3L1O - chains H and L; structure by X-ray diffraction, 2.00 A resolution.

Chain H:
Name: Monoclonal antibody fab fragment MN423 H chain
From: Mus musculus
Notes: antibody fragment or engineered binder
Amino-acid sequence (227 residues; numbered 1 to 227; the number before each row is that of its first residue):
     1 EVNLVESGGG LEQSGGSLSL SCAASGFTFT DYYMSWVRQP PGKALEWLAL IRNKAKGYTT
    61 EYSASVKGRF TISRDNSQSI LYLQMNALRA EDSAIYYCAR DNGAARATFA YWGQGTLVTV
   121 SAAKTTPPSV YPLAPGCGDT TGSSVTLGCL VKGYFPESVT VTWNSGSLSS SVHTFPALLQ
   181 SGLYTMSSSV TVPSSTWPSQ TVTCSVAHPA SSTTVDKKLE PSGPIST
Disordered / not traced: 138-140
Disulfides: Cys22-Cys98, Cys149-Cys204

Chain L:
Name: Monoclonal antibody fab fragment MN423 L chain
From: Mus musculus
Notes: antibody fragment or engineered binder
Amino-acid sequence (214 residues; each row starts with the number of its first residue):
     1 DVQITQSPSY LAASPGETIT INCRASKSIR KFLAWYREKP GKTNKLLIYS GSTLQSGTPS
    61 RFSGSGSGTD FTLTISRLEP EDFAMYYCQQ HNDYPLTFGA GTKLELKRAD AAPTVSIFPP
   121 SSEQLTSGGA SVVCFLNNFY PKDINVKWKI DGSERQNGVL NSWTDQDSKD STYSMSSTLT
   181 LTKDEYERHN SYTCEATHKT STSPIVKSFN RNEC
Disulfides: Cys23-Cys88, Cys134-Cys194
Metal / ion sites: Zn2+: Asp151, His189 (together with imidazole); Na+: Glu195, Thr197

Interface between chain H and chain L:
Disulfides between the chains: Cys137(H)-Cys214(L)
Contacting residue pairs (71):
  Val37(H) - Phe98(L)  hydrophobic
  Gln39(H) - Glu38(L)
  Gln39(H) - Tyr87(L)  hydrogen bond
  Ala44(H) - Gly99(L)
  Leu45(H) - Tyr87(L)  hydrophobic
  Leu45(H) - Phe98(L)
  Trp47(H) - Pro95(L)  hydrophobic
  Trp47(H) - Leu96(L)
  Leu50(H) - Tyr94(L)
  Arg52(H) - Tyr94(L)
  Asn102(H) - Leu46(L)
  Asn102(H) - Tyr49(L)
  Asn102(H) - Gln55(L)  hydrogen bond
  Ala104(H) - Tyr49(L)
  Ala105(H) - Tyr49(L)  hydrophobic
  Ala105(H) - His91(L)
  Ala107(H) - Gln89(L)  hydrogen bond (backbone-side chain)
  Ala107(H) - His91(L)
  Ala107(H) - Leu96(L)
  Thr108(H) - Ala34(L)
  Thr108(H) - Tyr36(L)
  Thr108(H) - Leu46(L)
  Thr108(H) - Tyr49(L)
  Thr108(H) - His91(L)
  Phe109(H) - Tyr36(L)  hydrogen bond (backbone-side chain)
  Phe109(H) - Leu46(L)
  Phe109(H) - Gln89(L)
  Phe109(H) - Leu96(L)  hydrophobic
  Phe109(H) - Phe98(L)  hydrophobic
  Trp112(H) - Thr43(L)
  Trp112(H) - Asn44(L)
  Gly113(H) - Thr43(L)
  Gln114(H) - Gly41(L)
  Gln114(H) - Lys42(L)  hydrogen bond (side chain-backbone)
  Gln114(H) - Thr43(L)
  Tyr131(H) - Ser121(L)
  Tyr131(H) - Glu123(L)
  Tyr131(H) - Gln124(L)
  Tyr131(H) - Ser127(L)  hydrogen bond
  Pro132(H) - Ser121(L)
  Pro132(H) - Glu123(L)
  Leu133(H) - Phe118(L)
  Leu133(H) - Val133(L)  hydrophobic
  Leu133(H) - Phe135(L)  hydrophobic
  Ala134(H) - Phe118(L)
  Cys137(H) - Glu213(L)
  Cys137(H) - Cys214(L)  disulfide
  Thr146(H) - Ser116(L)
  Thr146(H) - Phe118(L)
  Leu150(H) - Ser131(L)
  Lys152(H) - Gln124(L)
  His173(H) - Asn137(L)
  His173(H) - Asn138(L)
  His173(H) - Ser174(L)
  Thr174(H) - Thr164(L)
  Phe175(H) - Phe135(L)  hydrophobic
  Phe175(H) - Asn137(L)
  Phe175(H) - Ser162(L)
  Phe175(H) - Thr164(L)
  Phe175(H) - Ser174(L)
  Phe175(H) - Met175(L)
  Phe175(H) - Ser176(L)
  Pro176(H) - Ser162(L)  hydrogen bond (backbone-side chain)
  Pro176(H) - Trp163(L)
  Leu178(H) - Asn161(L)
  Gln180(H) - Leu160(L)
  Ser187(H) - Phe135(L)
  Ser187(H) - Ser176(L)
  Ser189(H) - Phe135(L)
  Ser189(H) - Asn137(L)  hydrogen bond
  Lys217(H) - Glu123(L)  salt bridge
Also at the interface, not in a pair above, chain H (40 interface residues in all): Glu46, Glu61, Ala110, Pro135, Leu147, Gly148, Ser188
Also at the interface, not in a pair above, chain L (42 interface residues in all): Ser50, Ala100, Pro119

In short:
Chain H and chain L form an interface of 40 and 42 residues respectively; the contacts include 1 disulfide
bond, 8 hydrogen bonds and 1 salt bridge. Among the polar pairs are Lys217(H)-Glu123(L), Gln39(H)-Tyr87(L) and
Asn102(H)-Gln55(L). Asp151(L) and His189(L) coordinate Zn2+.
Chain H is Monoclonal antibody fab fragment MN423 H chain and chain L is Monoclonal antibody fab fragment
MN423 L chain, both from Mus musculus; the structure, Crystal structure of monoclonal antibody MN423 Fab
fragment with free combining site, crystallized in the presence ..., was determined by X-ray diffraction.
